4W2P - chain A; structure by X-ray diffraction, 1.77 A resolution.

Chain A:
Name: Anti-Marburgvirus Nucleoprotein Single Domain Antibody C
Organism: Lama glama
Notes: antibody fragment or engineered binder
Sequence (127 residues; numbered 1 to 127; the number before each row is that of its first residue):
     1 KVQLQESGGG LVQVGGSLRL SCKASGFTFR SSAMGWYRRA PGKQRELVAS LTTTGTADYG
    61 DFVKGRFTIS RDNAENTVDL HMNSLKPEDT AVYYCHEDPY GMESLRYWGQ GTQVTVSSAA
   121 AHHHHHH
Disordered / not traced: 1
Cystine bridges: C22-C95

In short:
Chain A is Anti-Marburgvirus Nucleoprotein Single Domain Antibody C (Lama glama); the structure,
Anti-Marburgvirus Nucleoprotein Single Domain Antibody C, was determined by X-ray diffraction (same
publication as 4W2O, 4W2Q, 6APO, 6APP and 6APQ).
